8PBD - chains G and U of the 21 polymer chains in the assembly; structure by electron microscopy, 2.83 A resolution.

== Chain G ==
Name: DNA repair protein RAD51 homolog 1
Source organism: Homo sapiens
UniProtKB: Q06609 (RAD51_HUMAN); residues 1-339 here = UniProt positions 1-339
Sequence (339 residues; numbered 1 to 339; the number before each row is that of its first residue):
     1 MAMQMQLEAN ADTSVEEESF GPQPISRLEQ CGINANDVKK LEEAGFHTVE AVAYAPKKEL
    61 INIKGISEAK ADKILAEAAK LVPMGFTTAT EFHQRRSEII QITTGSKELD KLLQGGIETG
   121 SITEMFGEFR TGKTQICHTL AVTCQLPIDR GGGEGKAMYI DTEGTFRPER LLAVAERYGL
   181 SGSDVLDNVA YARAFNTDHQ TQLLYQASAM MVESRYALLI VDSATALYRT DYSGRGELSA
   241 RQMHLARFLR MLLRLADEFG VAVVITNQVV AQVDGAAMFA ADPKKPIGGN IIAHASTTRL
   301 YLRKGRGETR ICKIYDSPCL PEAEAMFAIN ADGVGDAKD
Disordered / not traced: 1-20, 275-282
Ion coordination: Ca2+ site 1: Thr-134, Glu-163 (together with ATP); Ca2+ site 2: Ala-293, Ser-296 (together with ATP)
Residues lining bound ligands:
  - ATP (adenosine-5'-triphosphate), molecule 1: Glu-128, Phe-129, Arg-130, Thr-131, Gly-132, Lys-133, Thr-134, Gln-135, Glu-163, Arg-170, Arg-310, Ile-329, Asn-330, Ala-331
  - ATP, molecule 2: Ala-293, His-294, Ser-296, Ile-314, Asp-316, Ser-317, Pro-318, Cys-319, Leu-320, Pro-321, Glu-322
What the authors report for this chain:
  - mutagenesis - D184A, D184A/D187A: decreased binding to Breast cancer type 2 susceptibility protein
  - mutagenesis - D184A, D184A/D187A: decreased binding to BRC4

== Chain U ==
Molecule: DNA strand 2
Sequence (27 nucleotides; row label = number of the first residue in the row):
     1 TCCTCCTCCT CCTCCTCCTC CTCCTCC

== Chain G / chain U interface ==
Residue-residue contacts (8; chain G residue first):
  Arg-235(G) / DC21(U)  base contact
  Arg-235(G) / DT22(U)  salt bridge to the phosphate
  Gly-236(G) / DT22(U)  sugar contact
  Gly-236(G) / DC23(U)  sugar contact
  Ser-239(G) / DC23(U)  base contact
  Val-273(G) / DC18(U)  hydrogen bond to the base
  Val-273(G) / DT19(U)  base contact
  Asp-274(G) / DT19(U)  base contact

== Overview ==
Chain G and chain U each contribute 5 residues to their interface; the contacts include 1 hydrogen bond and 1
salt bridge. Among the polar pairs are Val-273(G)/DC18(U) and Arg-235(G)/DT22(U). From the paper: D184A and
D184A/D187A of chain G reduce binding to Breast cancer type 2 susceptibility protein; D184A and D184A/D187A of
chain G reduce binding to BRC4.
Chain G is DNA repair protein RAD51 homolog 1 (Homo sapiens) and chain U is DNA strand 2; the structure, RAD51
filament on dsDNA bound by the BRCA2 c-terminus, was determined by electron microscopy (same publication as
8PBC).
